Entry 7BW4 (electron microscopy, 3.70 A resolution); this record covers chains A and B of the 4 polymer chains in the assembly.

Chain A:
Name: RNA-directed RNA polymerase
Source organism: Severe acute respiratory syndrome coronavirus 2
Notes: EC 2.7.7.48
UniProt: P0DTD1 (R1AB_SARS2); residues 10-932 here correspond to UniProt positions 4402-5324 (UniProt number = residue number + 4392)
Chain sequence (923 residues; row label = number of the first residue in the row):
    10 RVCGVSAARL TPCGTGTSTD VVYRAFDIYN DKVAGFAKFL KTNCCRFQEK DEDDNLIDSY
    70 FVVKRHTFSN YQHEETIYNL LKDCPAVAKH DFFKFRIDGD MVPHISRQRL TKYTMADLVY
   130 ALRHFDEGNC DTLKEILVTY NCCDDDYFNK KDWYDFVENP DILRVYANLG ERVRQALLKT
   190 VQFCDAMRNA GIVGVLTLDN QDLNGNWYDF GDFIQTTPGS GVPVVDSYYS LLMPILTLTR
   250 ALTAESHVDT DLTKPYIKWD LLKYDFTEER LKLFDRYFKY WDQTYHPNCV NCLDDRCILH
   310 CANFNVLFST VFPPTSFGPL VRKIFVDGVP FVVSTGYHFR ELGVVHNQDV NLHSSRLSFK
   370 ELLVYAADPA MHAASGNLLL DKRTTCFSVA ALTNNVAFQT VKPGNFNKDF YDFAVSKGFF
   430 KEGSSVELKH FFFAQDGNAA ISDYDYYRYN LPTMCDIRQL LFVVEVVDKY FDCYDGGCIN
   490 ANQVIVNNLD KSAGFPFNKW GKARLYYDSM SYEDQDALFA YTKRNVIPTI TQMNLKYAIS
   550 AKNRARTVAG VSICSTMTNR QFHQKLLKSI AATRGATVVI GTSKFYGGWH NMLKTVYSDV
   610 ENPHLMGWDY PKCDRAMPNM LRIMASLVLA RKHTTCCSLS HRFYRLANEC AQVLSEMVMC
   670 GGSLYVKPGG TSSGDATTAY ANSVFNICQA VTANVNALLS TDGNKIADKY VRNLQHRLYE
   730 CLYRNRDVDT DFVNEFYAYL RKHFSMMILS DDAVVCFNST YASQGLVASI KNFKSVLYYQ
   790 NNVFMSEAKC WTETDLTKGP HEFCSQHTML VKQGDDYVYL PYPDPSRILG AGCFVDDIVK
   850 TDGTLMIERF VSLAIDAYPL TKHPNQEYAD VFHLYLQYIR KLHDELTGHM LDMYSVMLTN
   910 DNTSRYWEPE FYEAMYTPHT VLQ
Disordered / not traced: 10-30, 51-118, 896-914, 929-932
Ion coordination: Zn2+ site 1: His295, Cys301, Cys306, Cys310; Zn2+ site 2: Cys487, His642, Cys645, Cys646
From the paper describing this entry:
  - catalytic residues: Ser759 to Asp761

Chain B:
Name: Non-structural protein 8
Source organism: Severe acute respiratory syndrome coronavirus 2
UniProt: P0DTD1 (R1AB_SARS2); residues 1-198 here correspond to UniProt positions 3943-4140 (UniProt number = residue number + 3942)
Chain sequence (198 residues; row label = number of the first residue in the row):
     1 AIASEFSSLP SYAAFATAQE AYEQAVANGD SEVVLKKLKK SLNVAKSEFD RDAAMQRKLE
    61 KMADQAMTQM YKQARSEDKR AKVTSAMQTM LFTMLRKLDN DALNNIINNA RDGCVPLNII
   121 PLTTAAKLMV VIPDYNTYKN TCDGTTFTYA SALWEIQQVV DADSKIVQLS EISMDNSPNL
   181 AWPLIVTALR ANSAVKLQ
Disordered / not traced: 1-77, 193-198

Chain A / chain B interface:
Contacting residue pairs (79; chain A residue first):
  Leu270(A) with Ile119(B)
  Leu271(A) with Ile106(B), hydrophobic; Asn109(B); Val115(B), hydrophobic; Ile119(B), hydrophobic
  Lys272(A) with Arg111(B)
  Tyr273(A) with Arg111(B), hydrogen bond; Asp112(B); Cys114(B)
  Pro323(A) with Asn118(B)
  Thr324(A) with Asn118(B), hydrogen bond (backbone-side chain); Ile119(B)
  Ser325(A) with Asn118(B)
  Phe326(A) with Asn118(B), hydrogen bond (backbone-side chain)
  Pro328(A) with Pro116(B); Leu117(B), hydrogen bond (backbone-backbone)
  Leu329(A) with Cys114(B), hydrophobic; Val115(B); Pro116(B), hydrophobic
  Val330(A) with Gly113(B); Cys114(B); Val115(B), hydrogen bond (backbone-backbone); Pro116(B); Leu117(B), hydrophobic
  Arg331(A) with Asp112(B), hydrogen bond (side chain-backbone); Gly113(B)
  Lys332(A) with Asn104(B); Ile107(B)
  Pro339(A) with Leu95(B); Asp99(B)
  Phe340(A) with Leu95(B), hydrophobic
  Thr344(A) with Cys114(B)
  Phe368(A) with Arg80(B); Val83(B), hydrophobic; Thr84(B)
  Leu371(A) with Thr84(B); Leu91(B), hydrophobic
  Leu372(A) with Met87(B), hydrophobic
  Ala375(A) with Met87(B), hydrophobic
  Pro378(A) with Leu117(B)
  Ala379(A) with Leu117(B), hydrophobic
  Met380(A) with Leu91(B), hydrophobic; Met94(B); Leu98(B), hydrophobic
  His381(A) with Met90(B); Met94(B)
  Ala382(A) with Pro121(B)
  Ala383(A) with Ile120(B), hydrophobic
  Ser384(A) with Met94(B), hydrogen bond (side chain-backbone); Lys97(B)
  Gly385(A) with Ala125(B)
  Asn386(A) with Lys127(B)
  Leu387(A) with Pro121(B); Lys127(B), hydrogen bond (backbone-backbone); Leu128(B); Met129(B), hydrogen bond (backbone-backbone); Tyr149(B), hydrophobic
  Leu388(A) with Met129(B)
  Leu389(A) with Leu128(B); Met129(B), hydrogen bond (backbone-backbone); Val130(B); Val131(B); Tyr149(B), hydrophobic
  Lys391(A) with Val131(B), hydrogen bond (backbone-backbone); Pro133(B); Thr137(B); Thr141(B)
  Thr402(A) with Met129(B)
  Asn403(A) with Lys127(B); Met129(B)
  Asn404(A) with Met129(B)
  Val405(A) with Val131(B), hydrophobic; Ile185(B)
  Phe407(A) with Pro183(B), hydrophobic
  Trp509(A) with Ala86(B)
  Leu514(A) with Lys79(B); Val83(B), hydrophobic
  Ser518(A) with Arg80(B)
  Met666(A) with Asn118(B)
Also at the interface, not in a pair above, chain A (51 interface residues in all): Asp274, Val341, Asp390, Arg392, Phe396, Val398, Asp517, Met519, Asp523
Also at the interface, not in a pair above, chain B (45 interface residues in all): Leu103, Ala110, Leu122, Trp154, Ser164

In short:
51 residues of chain A face 45 of chain B across their interface, with 11 hydrogen bonds. Among the polar
pairs are Tyr273(A)-Arg111(B), Thr324(A)-Asn118(B) and Phe326(A)-Asn118(B). The Zn2+ site 1 is built by
His295(A), Cys301(A), Cys306(A) and Cys310(A). Cys487(A), His642(A), Cys645(A) and Cys646(A) form the Zn2+
site 2. The paper reports the catalytic residue Ser759(A).
Here chain A is RNA-directed RNA polymerase and chain B is Non-structural protein 8, both from Severe acute
respiratory syndrome coronavirus 2. Entry 7BW4 (Structure of the RNA-dependent RNA polymerase from SARS-CoV-2)
was determined by electron microscopy.
